8IJX - chains A and B; structure by electron microscopy, 2.08 A resolution.

== Chain A ==
Molecule: Sodium/potassium-transporting ATPase subunit alpha
Source organism: Sus scrofa
UniProt: F1RM59 (F1RM59_PIG); residues 1-1033 here correspond to UniProt positions 2-1034 (UniProt number = residue number + 1)
Amino-acid sequence (1033 residues; numbered 1 to 1033; the number before each row is that of its first residue):
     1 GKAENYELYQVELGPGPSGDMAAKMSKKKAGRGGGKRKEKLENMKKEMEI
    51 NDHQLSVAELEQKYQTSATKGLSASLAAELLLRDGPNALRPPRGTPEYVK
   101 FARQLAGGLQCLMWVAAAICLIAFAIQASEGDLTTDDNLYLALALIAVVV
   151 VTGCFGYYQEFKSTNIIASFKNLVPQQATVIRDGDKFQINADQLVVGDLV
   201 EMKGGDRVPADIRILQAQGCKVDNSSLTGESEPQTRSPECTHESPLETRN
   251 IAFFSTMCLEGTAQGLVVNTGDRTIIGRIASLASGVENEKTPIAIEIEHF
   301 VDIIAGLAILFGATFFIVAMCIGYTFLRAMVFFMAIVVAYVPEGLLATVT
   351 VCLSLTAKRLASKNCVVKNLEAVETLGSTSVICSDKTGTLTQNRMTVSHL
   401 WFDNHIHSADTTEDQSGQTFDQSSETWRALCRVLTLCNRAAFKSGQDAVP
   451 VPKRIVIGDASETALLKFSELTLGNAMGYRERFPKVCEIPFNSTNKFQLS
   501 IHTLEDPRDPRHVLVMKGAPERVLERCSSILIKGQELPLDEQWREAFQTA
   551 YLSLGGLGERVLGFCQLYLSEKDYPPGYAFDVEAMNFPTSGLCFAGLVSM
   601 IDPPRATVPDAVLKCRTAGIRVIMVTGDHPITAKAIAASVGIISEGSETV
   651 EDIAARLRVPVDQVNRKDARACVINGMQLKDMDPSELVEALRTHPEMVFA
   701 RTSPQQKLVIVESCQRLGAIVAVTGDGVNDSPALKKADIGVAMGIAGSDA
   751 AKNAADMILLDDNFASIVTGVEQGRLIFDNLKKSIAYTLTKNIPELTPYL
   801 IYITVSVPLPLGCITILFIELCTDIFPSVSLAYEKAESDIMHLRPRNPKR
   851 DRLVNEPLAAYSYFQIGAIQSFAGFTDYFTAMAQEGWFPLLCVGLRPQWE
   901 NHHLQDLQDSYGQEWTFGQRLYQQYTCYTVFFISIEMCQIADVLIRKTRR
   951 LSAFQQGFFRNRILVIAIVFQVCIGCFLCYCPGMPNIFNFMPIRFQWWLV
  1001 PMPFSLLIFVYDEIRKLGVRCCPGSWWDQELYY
Unresolved in the structure: 1-50
Differences from the reference sequence: engineered mutation S1005 (Gly1006 in F1RM59)
Modified positions: D385 (aspartate beryllium trifluoride; BFD)
Ion coordination: Mg2+: D385, T387, D726
Small-molecule neighbours: PZ0 (1-[4-[(5-chloranyl-2-phenylmethoxy-phenyl)methoxy]phenyl]-N-methyl-methanamine): I119, C120, A123, Q127, D137, N138, L141, V331, M334, A335, V338, A339, V341, P342, E343, N792, E795, L796, Y799, L809, L811, G812, C813, I816, E820
From the paper describing this entry:
  - binding site for PZ0: A123, V341, N792, E795, L811, C813, E820

== Chain B ==
Molecule: Potassium-transporting ATPase subunit beta
Source organism: Sus scrofa
UniProt: P18434 (ATP4B_PIG); residue numbers follow UniProt; this construct covers 1-290
Amino-acid sequence (290 residues; row label = number of the first residue in the row):
     1 MAALQEKKSCSQRMEEFQRYCWNPDTGQMLGRTLSRWVWISLYYVAFYVV
    51 MSGIFALCIYVLMRTIDPYTPDYQDQLKSPGVTLRPDVYGEKGLDISYNV
   101 SDSTTWAGLAHTLHRFLAGYSPAAQEGSINCTSEKYFFQESFLAPNHTKF
   151 SCKFTADMLQNCSGRPDPTFGFAEGKPCFIIKMNRIVKFLPGNSTAPRVD
   201 CAFLDQPRDGPPLQVEYFPANGTYSLHYFPYYGKKAQPHYSNPLVAAKLL
   251 NVPRNRDVVIVCKILAEHVSFDNPHDPYEGKVEFKLKIQK
Unresolved in the structure: 1-22
Disulfides: C131-C152, C162-C178, C201-C262
Covalent attachments: N-acetylglucosamine (NAG) linked to N99, N130, N161

== Interface between chain A and chain B ==
Pairs across the interface (92; chain A residue first):
  E856(A) with R32(B), salt bridge
  A860(A) with Y44(B)
  Y861(A) with Y44(B)
  F864(A) with F47(B); Y48(B), hydrogen bond (backbone-side chain)
  Q865(A) with Y44(B), hydrogen bond; F47(B)
  A868(A) with Y48(B)
  I869(A) with F47(B), hydrophobic; M51(B), hydrophobic
  F872(A) with M51(B), hydrophobic; S52(B); F55(B), hydrophobic
  F875(A) with F55(B)
  T876(A) with F55(B); C58(B)
  F879(A) with F55(B), hydrophobic; I59(B), hydrophobic; L62(B)
  T880(A) with L62(B)
  A883(A) with L62(B), hydrophobic
  Q884(A) with D72(B), hydrogen bond (backbone-backbone); Y73(B), hydrogen bond (backbone-backbone)
  E885(A) with Y73(B); Q74(B); D75(B), hydrogen bond (side chain-backbone)
  F888(A) with M63(B), hydrophobic; I66(B), hydrophobic
  P889(A) with M63(B)
  H903(A) with Y89(B)
  Q905(A) with T83(B); Y89(B); N184(B), hydrogen bond (backbone-side chain); Y278(B)
  D906(A) with T83(B); R85(B), salt bridge; K182(B), salt bridge; N184(B)
  Q908(A) with R185(B), hydrogen bond
  S910(A) with K234(B)
  Y911(A) with I66(B); D67(B), hydrogen bond (side chain-backbone); P68(B); Y69(B); T70(B), hydrogen bond (side chain-backbone); P71(B); Y231(B); G233(B); K234(B), hydrogen bond (backbone-backbone)
  G912(A) with R185(B), hydrogen bond (backbone-side chain); Y231(B); K234(B)
  Q913(A) with P71(B); Q74(B), hydrogen bond; L77(B); R185(B); I186(B); V187(B), hydrogen bond (side chain-backbone)
  E914(A) with K182(B), salt bridge; M183(B); N184(B), hydrogen bond (backbone-side chain); R185(B), hydrogen bond (side chain-backbone); N242(B), hydrogen bond
  W915(A) with Q76(B); L77(B); N184(B)
  T916(A) with G81(B); N184(B); D276(B), hydrogen bond
  Q919(A) with Q76(B), hydrogen bond (side chain-backbone); L77(B); S79(B), hydrogen bond (side chain-backbone); D276(B)
  Y922(A) with Q76(B); H275(B)
  T926(A) with Q76(B)
  N986(A) with H275(B), hydrogen bond
  M991(A) with Q76(B)
  R994(A) with Y73(B); D75(B), salt bridge
  Q996(A) with Y73(B), hydrogen bond
  F1004(A) with C58(B), hydrophobic
  L1007(A) with M51(B), hydrophobic
  Y1011(A) with Y43(B), hydrogen bond; F47(B)
  W1026(A) with R36(B); W39(B)
  W1027(A) with Y43(B)
  Q1029(A) with R36(B), hydrogen bond
  E1030(A) with R32(B), salt bridge; R36(B), salt bridge; I40(B)
Other interface residues (no listed pair), chain A (47 interface residues in all): H902, D909, G918, Q923, L1031
Other interface residues (no listed pair), chain B (46 interface residues in all): I54

== Overview ==
47 residues of chain A face 46 of chain B across their interface; the contacts include 23 hydrogen bonds and 7
salt bridges. Among the polar pairs are E856(A)-R32(B), D906(A)-R85(B) and D906(A)-K182(B). Bound to chain A:
compound PZ0. The paper reports a binding site for PZ0 at A123(A), V341(A) and N792(A) among others.
Chain A is Sodium/potassium-transporting ATPase subunit alpha and chain B is Potassium-transporting ATPase
subunit beta, both from Sus scrofa; the structure, Cryo-EM structure of the gastric proton pump with bound
DQ-18, was determined by electron microscopy (same publication as 8IJV, 8IJW and 8JMN).
